PDB entry 7X2W | electron microscopy, 3.24 A resolution | chains C and D of the 6 polymer chains in the assembly

== Chain C ==
Protein: VP3
Source organism: Coxsackievirus B1
Notes: EC 3.4.22.29, 3.6.1.15, 3.4.22.28, 2.7.7.48
UniProt: L7UV52 (L7UV52_9ENTO); residues 1-238 here correspond to UniProt positions 333-570 (UniProt number = residue number + 332)
Chain sequence (238 residues; each row starts with the number of its first residue):
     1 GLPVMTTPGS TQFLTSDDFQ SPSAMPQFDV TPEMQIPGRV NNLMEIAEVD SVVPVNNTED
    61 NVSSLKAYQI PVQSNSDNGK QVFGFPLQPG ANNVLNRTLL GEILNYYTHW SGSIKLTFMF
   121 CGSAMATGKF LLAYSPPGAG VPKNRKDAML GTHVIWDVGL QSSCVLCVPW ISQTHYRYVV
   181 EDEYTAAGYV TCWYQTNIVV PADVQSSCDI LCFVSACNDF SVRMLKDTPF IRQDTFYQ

== Chain D ==
Protein: Capsid protein VP4
Source organism: Coxsackievirus B1
UniProt: A0A2S1FMR1 (A0A2S1FMR1_9ENTO); residue numbers follow UniProt; this construct covers 1-69
Chain sequence (69 residues; row label = number of the first residue in the row):
     1 MGAQVSTQKT GAHETGLNAS GNSVIHYTNI NYYKDAASNS ANRQDFTQDP GKFTEPVKDI
    61 MVKTMPALN
Disordered / not traced: 13-24
Construct notes: conflict Val-24 (Ile in A0A2S1FMR1)

== How chain C and chain D interact ==
Pairs across the interface (24):
  Asp-18(C) with Ser-40(D); Ala-41(D); Arg-43(D), salt bridge
  Gln-20(C) with Asn-29(D); Ile-30(D), hydrogen bond (side chain-backbone); Asn-31(D); Tyr-32(D), hydrogen bond (side chain-backbone); Tyr-33(D); Ser-38(D); Ser-40(D)
  Ser-21(C) with Ser-38(D)
  Pro-22(C) with Tyr-33(D), hydrophobic
  Ser-23(C) with Asp-35(D), hydrogen bond
  Met-25(C) with Asp-35(D)
  Pro-26(C) with Asp-35(D)
  Gln-27(C) with Asp-35(D), hydrogen bond
  Arg-39(C) with Lys-52(D), hydrogen bond (backbone-side chain)
  Asn-41(C) with Thr-47(D)
  Glu-45(C) with Gln-48(D); Pro-50(D)
  Glu-48(C) with Pro-50(D); Thr-54(D)
  Gln-161(C) with Pro-66(D); Leu-68(D), hydrogen bond (side chain-backbone)
Other interface residues (no listed pair), chain C (18 interface residues in all): Phe-19, Gly-38, Val-40, Asn-42, Val-49
Other interface residues (no listed pair), chain D (22 interface residues in all): Lys-34, Asn-39, Asp-49, Phe-53, Ala-67

== In short ==
18 residues of chain C face 22 of chain D across their interface; the contacts include 6 hydrogen bonds and 1
salt bridge. Polar pairs include Asp-18(C)/Arg-43(D), Gln-20(C)/Ile-30(D) and Gln-20(C)/Tyr-32(D).
Here chain C is VP3 and chain D is Capsid protein VP4, both from Coxsackievirus B1. Entry 7X2W (Cryo-EM
structure of Coxsackievirus B1 pre-A particle in complex with nAb 8A10 (CVB1-pre-A:8A10)) was determined by
electron microscopy, deposited together with 7X2G, 7X2I, 7X2O, 7X2T, 7X35, 7X37 and 7 further entries.
